Entry 9K41 (electron microscopy, 2.81 A resolution); this record covers chains D and I of the 10 polymer chains in the assembly.

# Chain D
Protein: Histone H2B.1
Organism: Arabidopsis thaliana
UniProtKB: Q9LQQ4 (H2B1_ARATH); residues 0-147 here correspond to UniProt positions 1-148 (UniProt number = residue number + 1)
Amino-acid sequence (148 residues; row label = number of the first residue in the row; numbering starts at 0):
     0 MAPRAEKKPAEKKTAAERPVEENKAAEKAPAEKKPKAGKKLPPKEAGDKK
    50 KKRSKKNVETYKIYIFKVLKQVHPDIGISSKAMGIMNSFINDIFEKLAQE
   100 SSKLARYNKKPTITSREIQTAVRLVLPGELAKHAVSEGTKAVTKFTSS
Not modelled in the structure: 0-54
Swiss-Prot annotation at these positions:
  - modified residue: Ala1 (N,N,N-trimethylalanine), Lys6 (N6-acetyllysine), Lys11 (N6-acetyllysine), Lys12 (N6,N6-dimethyllysine), Lys27 (N6-acetyllysine), Lys32 (N6-acetyllysine), Lys38 (N6-acetyllysine), Lys39 (N6-acetyllysine)
  - cross-link: Lys143 (Glycyl lysine isopeptide (Lys-Gly) (interchain with G-Cter in ubiquitin))

# Chain I
Molecule: 15.2.2 DNA
Sequence (147 nucleotides; numbered -73 to 73; the number before each row is that of its first residue; numbers below 1 keep their minus sign (DA-73 is residue -73)):
   -73 ACCTTTATTGACTCCATAATTGACCAATTGAGCGGCTCGATTCAACTGTC
   -23 AATAACTTCAAATGAAGCAAGAGCCTTATCGTATTCTCCGCACGATGGTG
    27 CTTTAATCCACCGCAACTTTCCTCTTTAATAAAGGCACAAGCATTAA
Not modelled in the structure: -73, 73

# Chain D / chain I interface
Pairs across the interface (11; chain D residue first):
  Lys55(D) with DT-46(I), salt bridge to the phosphate
  Phe65(D) with DT-53(I), phosphate contact
  Gly76(D) with DT-53(I), phosphate contact
  Ile77(D) with DT-54(I), sugar contact; DT-53(I), phosphate contact
  Ser78(D) with DT-54(I), phosphate contact
  Ser79(D) with DT-54(I), hydrogen bond to the phosphate
  Lys109(D) with DA-34(I), phosphate contact
  Pro110(D) with DG-35(I), phosphate contact; DA-34(I), phosphate contact
  Thr111(D) with DA-34(I), hydrogen bond to the phosphate
Other interface residues (no listed pair), chain D (10 interface residues in all): Asn56
Other interface residues (no listed pair), chain I (8 interface residues in all): DG-52, DA-47, DT-45

# Overview
10 residues of chain D face 8 of chain I across their interface, with 2 hydrogen bonds and 1 salt bridge.
Polar pairs include Ser79(D)-DT-54(I), Thr111(D)-DA-34(I) and Lys55(D)-DT-46(I).
Chain D is Histone H2B.1 (Arabidopsis thaliana) and chain I is 15.2.2 DNA; the structure, Cryo-EM structure of
Arabidopsis thaliana H2A.W-nucleosome with Arabidopsis native 147bp DNA 15.2.2 (C2 symmetry), was determined
by electron microscopy together with 9K40 and 9K42 from the same study.
